Entry 2EC6 (X-ray diffraction, 3.25 A resolution); this record covers chains A and B of the 3 polymer chains in the assembly.

[Chain A]
Molecule: Myosin heavy chain
Organism: Placopecten magellanicus
UniProtKB: Q26079 (Q26079_PLAMG); residue numbers follow UniProt; this construct covers 1-838
Amino-acid sequence (838 residues; row label = number of the first residue in the row):
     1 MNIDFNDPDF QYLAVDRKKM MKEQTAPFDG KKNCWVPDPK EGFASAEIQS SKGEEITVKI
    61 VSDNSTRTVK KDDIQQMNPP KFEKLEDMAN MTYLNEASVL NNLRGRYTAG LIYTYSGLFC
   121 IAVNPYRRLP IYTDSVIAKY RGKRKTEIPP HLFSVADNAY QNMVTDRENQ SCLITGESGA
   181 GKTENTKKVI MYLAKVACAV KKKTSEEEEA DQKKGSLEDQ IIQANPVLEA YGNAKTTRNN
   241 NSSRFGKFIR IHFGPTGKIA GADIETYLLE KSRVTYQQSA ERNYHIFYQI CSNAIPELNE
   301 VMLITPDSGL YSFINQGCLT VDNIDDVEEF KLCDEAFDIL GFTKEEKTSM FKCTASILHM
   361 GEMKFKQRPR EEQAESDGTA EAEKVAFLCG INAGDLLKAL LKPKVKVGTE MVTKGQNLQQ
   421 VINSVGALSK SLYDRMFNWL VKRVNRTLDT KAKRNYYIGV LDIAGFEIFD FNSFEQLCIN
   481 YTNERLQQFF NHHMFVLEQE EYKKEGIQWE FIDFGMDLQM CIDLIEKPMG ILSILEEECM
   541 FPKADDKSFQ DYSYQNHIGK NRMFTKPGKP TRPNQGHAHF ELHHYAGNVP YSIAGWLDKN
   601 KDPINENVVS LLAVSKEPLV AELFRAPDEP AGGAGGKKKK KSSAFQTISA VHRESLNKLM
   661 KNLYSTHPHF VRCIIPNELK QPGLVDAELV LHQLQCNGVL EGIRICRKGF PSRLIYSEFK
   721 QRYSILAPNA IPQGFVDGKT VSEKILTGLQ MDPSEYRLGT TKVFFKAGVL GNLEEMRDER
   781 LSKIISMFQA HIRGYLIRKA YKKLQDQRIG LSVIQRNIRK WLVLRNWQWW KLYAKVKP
Unresolved in the structure: 201-205, 292-295, 316-318, 407, 415-416, 605, 627-643, 734-736

[Chain B]
Molecule: Myosin regulatory light chain
Organism: Placopecten magellanicus
Notes: engineered mutation(s): Y84F, T151A
UniProtKB: Q26069 (Q26069_PLAMG); residue numbers follow UniProt; this construct covers 23-155
Amino-acid sequence (133 residues; each row starts with the number of its first residue):
    23 MQEMKEAFTM IDQNRDGFID INDLKEEFSS LGRTPDDKEL TAMLKEAPGP LNFTMFLSIF
    83 SDKLSGTDSE ETIRNAFGMF DEDATKKLNI EYIKDLLENM GDNFNKDEMR MTFKEAPVEG
   143 GKFDYVRFVA MIK
Unresolved in the structure: 35-37, 58-61
Sequence notes: conflict Glu49 (Met in Q26069), Asp105 (Leu in Q26069), Ala106 (Asp in Q26069)

[Chain A / chain B interface]
Residue-residue contacts - 52 pairs, chain A then chain B:
  Asp806(A) - Met101(B)
  Gln807(A) - Met101(B)
  Gln807(A) - Phe102(B)
  Gly810(A) - Ala98(B)
  Gly810(A) - Met101(B)
  Leu811(A) - Phe102(B)  hydrophobic
  Leu811(A) - Leu118(B)
  Leu811(A) - Met122(B)  hydrophobic
  Leu811(A) - Gly123(B)
  Val813(A) - Asp90(B)
  Val813(A) - Ile95(B)  hydrophobic
  Val813(A) - Ala98(B)  hydrophobic
  Ile814(A) - Ile95(B)  hydrophobic
  Ile814(A) - Ala98(B)  hydrophobic
  Ile814(A) - Phe99(B)  hydrophobic
  Gln815(A) - Leu119(B)
  Gln815(A) - Met122(B)
  Gln815(A) - Gly123(B)
  Gln815(A) - Asp124(B)  hydrogen bond (side chain-backbone)
  Gln815(A) - Asn125(B)
  Gln815(A) - Phe126(B)
  Arg816(A) - Gly88(B)  hydrogen bond (side chain-backbone)
  Arg816(A) - Asp90(B)  salt bridge
  Asn817(A) - Gly88(B)
  Asn817(A) - Asp90(B)
  Asn817(A) - Ile95(B)
  Ile818(A) - Phe126(B)  hydrophobic
  Ile818(A) - Thr134(B)
  Ile818(A) - Phe150(B)  hydrophobic
  Arg819(A) - Asp124(B)  hydrogen bond (side chain-backbone)
  Arg819(A) - Asn125(B)  hydrogen bond (side chain-backbone)
  Arg819(A) - Phe126(B)
  Arg819(A) - Glu130(B)  salt bridge
  Lys820(A) - Lys85(B)
  Lys820(A) - Ser87(B)
  Lys820(A) - Thr89(B)
  Trp821(A) - Met153(B)  hydrophobic
  Trp821(A) - Ile154(B)
  Leu822(A) - Met133(B)  hydrophobic
  Trp827(A) - Phe82(B)  hydrophobic
  Trp827(A) - Ser83(B)
  Trp827(A) - Lys85(B)
  Gln828(A) - Met65(B)
  Trp829(A) - Met65(B)
  Trp829(A) - Leu66(B)
  Trp829(A) - Glu68(B)  hydrogen bond (side chain-backbone)
  Trp829(A) - Phe82(B)
  Leu832(A) - Leu46(B)  hydrophobic
  Tyr833(A) - Met26(B)
  Tyr833(A) - Phe82(B)  hydrophobic
  Val836(A) - Met32(B)  hydrophobic
  Pro838(A) - Thr31(B)
Also at the interface, not in a pair above, chain A (26 interface residues in all): Leu824, Arg825, Trp830, Lys835, Lys837
Also at the interface, not in a pair above, chain B (39 interface residues in all): Glu25, Glu28, Ala29, Phe50, Ala64, Ala69, Leu86

[In short]
26 residues of chain A face 39 of chain B across their interface; the contacts include 5 hydrogen bonds and 2
salt bridges. Among the polar pairs are Arg816(A)-Asp90(B), Arg819(A)-Glu130(B) and Gln815(A)-Asp124(B).
Chain A is Myosin heavy chain and chain B is Myosin regulatory light chain, both from Placopecten
magellanicus; the structure, Placopecten Striated Muscle Myosin II, was determined by X-ray diffraction
together with 2OS8, 2OTG, 3I5F, 3I5G, 3I5H and 3I5I from the same study.
